Entry 3JCK (electron microscopy, 3.50 A resolution); this record covers chains B and E of the 9 polymer chains in the assembly.

Chain B:
Protein: 26S proteasome regulatory subunit RPN5
Source organism: Saccharomyces cerevisiae S288c
Reference sequence: Q12250 (RPN5_YEAST); residue numbers follow UniProt; this construct covers 1-445
Chain sequence (445 residues; numbered 1 to 445; the number before each row is that of its first residue):
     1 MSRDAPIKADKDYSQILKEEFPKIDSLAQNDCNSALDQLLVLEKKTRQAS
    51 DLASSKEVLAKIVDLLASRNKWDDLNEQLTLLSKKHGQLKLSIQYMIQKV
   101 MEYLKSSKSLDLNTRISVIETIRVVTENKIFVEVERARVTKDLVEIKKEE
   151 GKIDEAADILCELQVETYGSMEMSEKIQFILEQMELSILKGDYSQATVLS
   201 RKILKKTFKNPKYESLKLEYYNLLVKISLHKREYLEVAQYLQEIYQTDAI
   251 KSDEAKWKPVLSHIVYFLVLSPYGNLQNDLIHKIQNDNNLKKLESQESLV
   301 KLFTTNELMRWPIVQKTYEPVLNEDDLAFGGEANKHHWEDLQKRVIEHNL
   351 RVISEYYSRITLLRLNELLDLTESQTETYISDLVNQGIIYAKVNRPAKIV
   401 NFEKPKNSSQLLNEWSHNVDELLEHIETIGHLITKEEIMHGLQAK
Unresolved in the structure: 1-30, 87-92, 441-445
UniProt features mapped onto this chain:
  - modified residue: S2 (N-acetylserine)
Reported in the primary citation:
  - mutagenesis - Y273A, H282A, H282A/K283A, K283A: increased catalytic activity
  - Zn2+ coordination through a water molecule: N275
  - mutagenesis - N275A: increased catalytic activity with Ubiquitin carboxyl-terminal hydrolase RPN11

Chain E:
Protein: 26S proteasome regulatory subunit RPN8
Source organism: Saccharomyces cerevisiae S288c
Reference sequence: Q08723 (RPN8_YEAST); residue numbers follow UniProt; this construct covers 1-338
Chain sequence (338 residues; each row starts with the number of its first residue):
     1 MSLQHEKVTIAPLVLLSALDHYERTQTKENKRCVGVILGDANSSTIRVTN
    51 SFALPFEEDEKNSDVWFLDHNYIENMNEMCKKINAKEKLIGWYHSGPKLR
   101 ASDLKINELFKKYTQNNPLLLIVDVKQQGVGLPTDAYVAIEQVKDDGTST
   151 EKTFLHLPCTIEAEEAEEIGVEHLLRDVRDQAAGGLSIRLTNQLKSLKGL
   201 QSKLKDVVEYLDKVINKELPINHTILGKLQDVFNLLPNLGTPDDDEIDVE
   251 NHDRINISNNLQKALTVKTNDELMVIYISNLVRSIIAFDDLIENKIQNKK
   301 IQEQRVKDKQSKVSDDSESESGDKEATAPLIQRKNKKN
Unresolved in the structure: 1-2, 142-150, 240-258, 308-338
UniProt features mapped onto this chain:
  - modified residue: S2 (N-acetylserine), S314 (Phosphoserine), S317 (Phosphoserine), S319 (Phosphoserine), T327 (Phosphothreonine)
Reported in the primary citation:
  - mutagenesis - K86A, K86A/K88A, K88A, Q115A: increased catalytic activity

Chain B / chain E interface:
Residue-residue contacts (28):
  E403(B) - N259(E)  hydrogen bond (side chain-backbone)
  K404(B) - N259(E)  hydrogen bond (backbone-side chain)
  P405(B) - N259(E)
  K406(B) - N259(E)
  S408(B) - A264(E)
  L411(B) - A264(E)  hydrophobic
  L412(B) - K268(E)
  W415(B) - P237(E)
  W415(B) - L261(E)  hydrophobic
  N418(B) - L235(E)
  L422(B) - L235(E)
  L422(B) - L236(E)  hydrophobic
  H425(B) - D231(E)
  H425(B) - V232(E)
  I426(B) - L200(E)  hydrophobic
  E427(B) - K203(E)  salt bridge
  T428(B) - K228(E)
  I429(B) - V207(E)  hydrophobic
  I429(B) - K228(E)
  I429(B) - L229(E)  hydrophobic
  L432(B) - I225(E)  hydrophobic
  I433(B) - Y210(E)  hydrophobic
  I433(B) - I225(E)  hydrophobic
  E436(B) - N222(E)
  E436(B) - I225(E)
  E437(B) - K213(E)  salt bridge
  H440(B) - L219(E)
  H440(B) - P220(E)
Other interface residues (no listed pair), chain B (23 interface residues in all): S409, H417, E421
Other interface residues (no listed pair), chain E (24 interface residues in all): E168, E172, T224, N260

In short:
23 residues of chain B face 24 of chain E across their interface; the contacts include 2 hydrogen bonds and 2
salt bridges. Among the polar pairs are E427(B)-K203(E), E437(B)-K213(E) and E403(B)-N259(E). The paper
reports that Y273A, H282A and H282A/K283A of chain B, among others, increase catalytic activity;
water-mediated Zn2+ coordination by N275(B); 9 substitutions were tested in all.
Here chain B is 26S proteasome regulatory subunit RPN5 and chain E is 26S proteasome regulatory subunit RPN8,
both from Saccharomyces cerevisiae S288c. Entry 3JCK (Structure of the yeast 26S proteasome lid sub-complex)
was determined by electron microscopy.
